5IU0 - chains A and B of the 4 polymer chains in the assembly; structure by X-ray diffraction, 1.50 A resolution.

[Chain A (and B)]
Molecule: Ribulose bisphosphate carboxylase large chain
Source organism: Arabidopsis thaliana
Notes: EC 4.1.1.39; chain B of this document is another copy of the same molecule, construct and numbering; everything in this record applies to it too
Reference sequence: O03042 (RBL_ARATH); residue numbers follow UniProt; this construct covers 1-479
Chain sequence (479 residues; each row starts with the number of its first residue):
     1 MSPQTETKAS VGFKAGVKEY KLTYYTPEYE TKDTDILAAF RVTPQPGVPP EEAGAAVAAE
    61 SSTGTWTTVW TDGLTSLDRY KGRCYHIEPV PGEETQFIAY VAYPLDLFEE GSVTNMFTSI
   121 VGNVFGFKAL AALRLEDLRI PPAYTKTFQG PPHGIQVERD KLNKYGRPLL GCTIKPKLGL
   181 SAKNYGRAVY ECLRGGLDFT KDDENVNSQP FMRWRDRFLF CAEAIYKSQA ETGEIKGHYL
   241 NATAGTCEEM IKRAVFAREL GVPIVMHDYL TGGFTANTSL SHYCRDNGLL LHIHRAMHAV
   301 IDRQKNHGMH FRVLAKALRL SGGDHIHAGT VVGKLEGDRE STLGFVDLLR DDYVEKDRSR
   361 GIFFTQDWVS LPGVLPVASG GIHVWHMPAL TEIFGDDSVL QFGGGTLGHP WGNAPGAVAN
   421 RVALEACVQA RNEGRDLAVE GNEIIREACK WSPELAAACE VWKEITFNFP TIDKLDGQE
Unresolved in the structure: 1-12, 476-479
Modified / non-standard residues: K201 (lysine nz-carboxylic acid; KCX)
Bound ions: Mg2+: K201, D203, E204 (together with 2-carboxyarabinitol-1,5-diphosphate)
Ligand contacts:
  - 2-carboxyarabinitol-1,5-diphosphate (CAP), molecule 1: E60, T65, W66, N123
  - 2-carboxyarabinitol-1,5-diphosphate (CAP), molecule 2: T173, K175, K177, K201, D203, E204, H294, R295, H298, H327, K334, L335, S379, G380, G381, Q401, F402, G403, G404
Curated features (UniProtKB/Swiss-Prot):
  - active site (Proton acceptor): K175, H294
  - binding site (substrate): T65, N123, T173 to K177, K201 to E204, H294, R295, H327, K334, S379 to G381
  - binding site (Mg(2+)): K201, D203, E204
  - site: K334 (Transition state stabilizer)
  - modified residue: P3 (N-acetylproline), K201 (N6-carboxylysine), S208 (Phosphoserine), T330 (Phosphothreonine)
What the authors report for this chain:
  - binding site for 2-carboxyarabinitol-1,5-diphosphate: E60, T65, N123, K175, K177, K201, D203, E204, H294, R295, H327, K334, L335
  - post-translational modification sites: K201
  - Mg2+ coordination: K201
  - catalytic residues: K201

[Interface between chain A and chain B]
Cross-chain cystine bridges: C247(A)-C247(B)
Pairs across the interface - 252 pairs, chain A then chain B:
  F13(A) - G408(B)
  F13(A) - H409(B)
  F13(A) - P410(B)  hydrophobic
  A15(A) - G408(B)
  A15(A) - P410(B)  hydrophobic
  G16(A) - V461(B)
  V17(A) - I465(B)  hydrophobic
  Q45(A) - P470(B)  hydrogen bond (side chain-backbone)
  Q45(A) - I472(B)
  E60(A) - K177(B)
  E60(A) - K334(B)  salt bridge
  S62(A) - K177(B)
  S62(A) - L178(B)
  S62(A) - N205(B)
  T63(A) - P176(B)
  T63(A) - K177(B)  hydrogen bond (backbone-backbone)
  T63(A) - L178(B)
  G64(A) - K177(B)
  T65(A) - K175(B)
  T65(A) - K334(B)  hydrogen bond
  T65(A) - G404(B)
  W66(A) - G381(B)
  W66(A) - I382(B)
  W66(A) - H383(B)
  W66(A) - G404(B)
  W66(A) - G405(B)
  W66(A) - W462(B)
  W66(A) - I465(B)  hydrophobic
  T67(A) - G404(B)
  T67(A) - W462(B)  hydrogen bond
  T68(A) - G408(B)
  V69(A) - L407(B)
  W70(A) - L407(B)  hydrogen bond (backbone-backbone)
  W70(A) - G412(B)
  W70(A) - N413(B)  hydrogen bond
  T71(A) - K175(B)  hydrogen bond (side chain-backbone)
  T71(A) - P176(B)
  T71(A) - L407(B)
  D72(A) - P176(B)
  L74(A) - N184(B)
  T75(A) - G179(B)  hydrogen bond (side chain-backbone)
  Y80(A) - G179(B)
  Y80(A) - F211(B)
  D106(A) - Q209(B)
  D106(A) - P210(B)
  D106(A) - F211(B)
  L107(A) - L178(B)
  L107(A) - Q209(B)  hydrogen bond (backbone-side chain)
  F108(A) - Q209(B)
  F108(A) - P210(B)
  E109(A) - N207(B)
  E109(A) - S208(B)  hydrogen bond (side chain-backbone)
  E109(A) - Q209(B)
  E109(A) - R253(B)  salt bridge
  E110(A) - P210(B)
  E110(A) - R213(B)  salt bridge
  S112(A) - A244(B)
  S112(A) - G245(B)  hydrogen bond (side chain-backbone)
  T114(A) - T243(B)
  T114(A) - A244(B)
  T114(A) - T271(B)  hydrogen bond (side chain-backbone)
  T114(A) - G272(B)
  N115(A) - N205(B)  hydrogen bond (side chain-backbone)
  N115(A) - N207(B)  hydrogen bond
  N115(A) - Q209(B)
  T118(A) - E204(B)
  T118(A) - N205(B)
  T118(A) - D268(B)
  T118(A) - T271(B)  hydrogen bond
  S119(A) - L178(B)
  S119(A) - N205(B)  hydrogen bond
  V121(A) - M297(B)
  V121(A) - V300(B)
  G122(A) - A296(B)
  G122(A) - M297(B)  hydrogen bond (backbone-backbone)
  N123(A) - K177(B)
  N123(A) - E204(B)  hydrogen bond
  N123(A) - H294(B)
  N123(A) - L335(B)
  F125(A) - A299(B)
  F125(A) - V300(B)  hydrophobic
  F125(A) - R303(B)  hydrogen bond (backbone-side chain)
  G126(A) - A299(B)
  G126(A) - R303(B)
  G126(A) - L335(B)
  G126(A) - E336(B)  hydrogen bond (backbone-backbone)
  F127(A) - R303(B)  hydrogen bond (backbone-side chain)
  F127(A) - K334(B)
  F127(A) - L335(B)  hydrophobic
  K128(A) - R303(B)
  K128(A) - V331(B)  hydrogen bond (side chain-backbone)
  K128(A) - V332(B)
  K128(A) - G333(B)  hydrogen bond (side chain-backbone)
  K128(A) - K334(B)  hydrogen bond (backbone-backbone)
  K128(A) - L335(B)
  K128(A) - E336(B)
  K128(A) - F467(B)  hydrogen bond (side chain-backbone)
  K128(A) - F469(B)
  A129(A) - F469(B)  hydrophobic
  L130(A) - R303(B)  hydrogen bond (backbone-side chain)
  A131(A) - Q304(B)  hydrogen bond (backbone-side chain)
  A131(A) - I472(B)  hydrophobic
  A132(A) - Q304(B)
  K175(A) - T65(B)
  K175(A) - T71(B)  hydrogen bond (backbone-side chain)
  P176(A) - T63(B)
  P176(A) - T71(B)
  P176(A) - D72(B)
  K177(A) - E60(B)
  K177(A) - S62(B)
  K177(A) - T63(B)  hydrogen bond (backbone-backbone)
  K177(A) - G64(B)
  K177(A) - N123(B)
  L178(A) - S62(B)
  L178(A) - T63(B)
  L178(A) - L107(B)
  L178(A) - S119(B)
  G179(A) - T75(B)  hydrogen bond (backbone-side chain)
  G179(A) - Y80(B)
  E204(A) - T118(B)
  E204(A) - N123(B)  hydrogen bond
  N205(A) - S62(B)
  N205(A) - N115(B)  hydrogen bond (backbone-side chain)
  N205(A) - T118(B)
  N205(A) - S119(B)  hydrogen bond
  N207(A) - E109(B)
  N207(A) - N115(B)  hydrogen bond
  S208(A) - E109(B)  hydrogen bond (backbone-side chain)
  Q209(A) - D106(B)
  Q209(A) - L107(B)  hydrogen bond (side chain-backbone)
  Q209(A) - F108(B)
  Q209(A) - E109(B)
  Q209(A) - N115(B)
  P210(A) - D106(B)
  P210(A) - F108(B)
  P210(A) - E110(B)
  F211(A) - Y80(B)
  F211(A) - D106(B)
  R213(A) - E110(B)  salt bridge
  T243(A) - T114(B)
  A244(A) - S112(B)
  A244(A) - T114(B)
  A244(A) - T275(B)  hydrogen bond (backbone-side chain)
  G245(A) - S112(B)  hydrogen bond (backbone-side chain)
  G245(A) - F274(B)
  G245(A) - T275(B)
  G245(A) - T278(B)  hydrogen bond (backbone-side chain)
  T246(A) - T275(B)
  T246(A) - T278(B)
  T246(A) - S279(B)
  T246(A) - H282(B)
  C247(A) - C247(B)  disulfide
  C247(A) - T275(B)
  C247(A) - A276(B)  hydrophobic
  C247(A) - S279(B)  hydrogen bond (backbone-side chain)
  E248(A) - S279(B)  hydrogen bond
  R253(A) - E109(B)  salt bridge
  D268(A) - T118(B)
  T271(A) - T114(B)  hydrogen bond (backbone-side chain)
  T271(A) - T118(B)  hydrogen bond
  G272(A) - T114(B)
  G272(A) - G273(B)
  G272(A) - F274(B)
  G272(A) - T275(B)  hydrogen bond (backbone-backbone)
  G273(A) - G272(B)
  G273(A) - G273(B)
  F274(A) - G245(B)
  F274(A) - G272(B)
  T275(A) - A244(B)  hydrogen bond (side chain-backbone)
  T275(A) - G245(B)
  T275(A) - T246(B)
  T275(A) - C247(B)
  T275(A) - G272(B)  hydrogen bond (backbone-backbone)
  T275(A) - A276(B)
  A276(A) - C247(B)  hydrophobic
  A276(A) - T275(B)
  T278(A) - G245(B)  hydrogen bond (side chain-backbone)
  T278(A) - T246(B)
  S279(A) - T246(B)
  S279(A) - C247(B)  hydrogen bond (side chain-backbone)
  S279(A) - E248(B)  hydrogen bond
  H282(A) - T246(B)
  H294(A) - N123(B)
  A296(A) - G122(B)
  M297(A) - V121(B)
  M297(A) - G122(B)  hydrogen bond (backbone-backbone)
  A299(A) - F125(B)
  A299(A) - G126(B)
  A299(A) - H307(B)  hydrogen bond (backbone-side chain)
  V300(A) - V121(B)
  V300(A) - F125(B)  hydrophobic
  V300(A) - I301(B)  hydrophobic
  V300(A) - H307(B)
  V300(A) - G308(B)
  V300(A) - M309(B)  hydrophobic
  I301(A) - M297(B)  hydrophobic
  I301(A) - V300(B)  hydrophobic
  I301(A) - I301(B)  hydrophobic
  R303(A) - F125(B)  hydrogen bond (side chain-backbone)
  R303(A) - G126(B)
  R303(A) - F127(B)  hydrogen bond (side chain-backbone)
  R303(A) - K128(B)
  R303(A) - L130(B)  hydrogen bond (side chain-backbone)
  R303(A) - H307(B)
  Q304(A) - A131(B)  hydrogen bond (side chain-backbone)
  Q304(A) - A132(B)
  Q304(A) - H307(B)  hydrogen bond
  H307(A) - A299(B)  hydrogen bond (side chain-backbone)
  H307(A) - V300(B)
  H307(A) - R303(B)
  H307(A) - Q304(B)  hydrogen bond
  G308(A) - V300(B)
  M309(A) - V300(B)  hydrophobic
  V331(A) - K128(B)  hydrogen bond (backbone-side chain)
  V332(A) - K128(B)
  G333(A) - K128(B)  hydrogen bond (backbone-side chain)
  K334(A) - E60(B)  salt bridge
  K334(A) - T65(B)  hydrogen bond
  K334(A) - F127(B)
  K334(A) - K128(B)  hydrogen bond (backbone-backbone)
  L335(A) - N123(B)
  L335(A) - G126(B)
  L335(A) - F127(B)  hydrophobic
  L335(A) - K128(B)
  E336(A) - G126(B)  hydrogen bond (backbone-backbone)
  E336(A) - K128(B)
  G381(A) - W66(B)
  I382(A) - W66(B)
  H383(A) - W66(B)
  G404(A) - W66(B)
  G404(A) - T67(B)
  G405(A) - W66(B)
  L407(A) - V69(B)
  L407(A) - W70(B)  hydrogen bond (backbone-backbone)
  L407(A) - T71(B)
  G408(A) - A15(B)
  G408(A) - T68(B)
  H409(A) - F13(B)
  P410(A) - A15(B)  hydrophobic
  G412(A) - W70(B)
  N413(A) - W70(B)  hydrogen bond
  V461(A) - G16(B)
  W462(A) - W66(B)
  W462(A) - T67(B)  hydrogen bond
  F467(A) - K128(B)  hydrogen bond (backbone-side chain)
  F469(A) - V48(B)  hydrophobic
  F469(A) - K128(B)
  F469(A) - A129(B)  hydrophobic
  P470(A) - Q45(B)  hydrogen bond (backbone-side chain)
  I472(A) - Q45(B)
  I472(A) - L130(B)
  I472(A) - A131(B)
Also at the interface, not in a pair above, chain A (114 interface residues in all): V48, A59, S61, G111, F117, L180, N184, N306, I465
Also at the interface, not in a pair above, chain B (114 interface residues in all): V17, A59, S61, L74, G111, F117, L180, N306

[Overview]
Chain A and chain B each contribute 114 residues to their interface, with 1 disulfide bond, 68 hydrogen bonds
and 6 salt bridges. Among the polar pairs are E60(A)-K334(B), E109(A)-R253(B) and E110(A)-R213(B). Chain A
binds 2-carboxyarabinitol-1,5-diphosphate. The paper reports the catalytic residue K201(A); a binding site for
2-carboxyarabinitol-1,5-diphosphate at E60(A), T65(A) and N123(A) among others.
Both chains are Ribulose bisphosphate carboxylase large chain (Arabidopsis thaliana). Entry 5IU0 (Rubisco from
Arabidopsis thaliana) was determined by X-ray diffraction.
